2HFF - chains A and B; structure by X-ray diffraction, 1.95 A resolution.

Chain A:
Protein: CB2 Fab, light chain
Organism: Homo sapiens
Notes: antibody fragment or engineered binder
Chain sequence (214 residues; row label = number of the first residue in the row):
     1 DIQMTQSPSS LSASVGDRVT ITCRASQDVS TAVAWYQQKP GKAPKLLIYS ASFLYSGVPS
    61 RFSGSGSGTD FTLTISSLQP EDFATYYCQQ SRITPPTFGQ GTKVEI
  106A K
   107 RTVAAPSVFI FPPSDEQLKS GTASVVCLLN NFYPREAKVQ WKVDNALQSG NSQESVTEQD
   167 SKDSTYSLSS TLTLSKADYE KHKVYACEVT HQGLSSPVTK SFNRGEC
Not modelled in the structure: 1
Disulfides: Cys23-Cys88, Cys133-Cys193

Chain B:
Protein: CB2 Fab, heavy chain
Organism: Homo sapiens
Notes: antibody fragment or engineered binder
Chain sequence (232 residues; numbered 1 to 220 plus 14 insertion-coded residues; 2 numbers in that range are skipped by the numbering (no residue carries them; nothing is unmodelled there); the number before each row is that of its first residue; a row labelled like 82A-82C holds insertion residues (82A, then the next letters in order)):
     1 EVQLVESGGG LVQPGGSLRL SCAASGFTIS SNSIHWVRQA PGKGLEWVAW IT
   52A P
    53 SDGNTDYADS VKGRFTISAD TSKNTAYLQM
82A-82C NSL
    83 RAEDTAVYYC ARRVCY
98A-98F NRLGVC
100E-100H AGGM
   101 DYWGQGTLVT VSSASTKGPS VFPLAPSSKS TSGGTAALGC LVKDYFPEPV TVSWNSGALT
   161 SGVHTFPAVL QSSGLYSLSS VVTVPSSSLG TQTYICNVNH KPSNTKVDKK VEPKSCDKTH
Not modelled in the structure: 98A-98F, 128-133, 215-220
Disulfides: Cys22-Cys92, Cys140-Cys196

Chain A / chain B interface:
Residue-residue contacts - 66 pairs, chain A then chain B:
  Tyr36(A) with Arg95(B); Gly100G(B); Met100H(B), hydrogen bond (side chain-backbone); Trp103(B), hydrophobic
  Gln38(A) with Gln39(B), hydrogen bond; Leu45(B); Tyr91(B)
  Lys42(A) with Tyr91(B), hydrogen bond (backbone-side chain)
  Ala43(A) with Tyr91(B), hydrophobic; Gly104(B)
  Pro44(A) with Leu45(B), hydrophobic; Trp103(B)
  Leu46(A) with Met100H(B); Asp101(B)
  Tyr49(A) with Tyr98(B), hydrophobic; Gly100F(B)
  Ser50(A) with Ala100E(B); Gly100F(B)
  Tyr55(A) with Asp101(B); Tyr102(B)
  Tyr87(A) with Gln39(B); Gly44(B); Leu45(B), hydrophobic
  Gln89(A) with Arg95(B), hydrogen bond; Met100H(B)
  Ser91(A) with Arg95(B), hydrogen bond
  Thr94(A) with Trp50(B), hydrogen bond; Asp58(B), hydrogen bond
  Pro95(A) with Trp47(B), hydrophobic
  Pro96(A) with Trp47(B), hydrophobic
  Phe98(A) with Val37(B), hydrophobic; Leu45(B); Trp47(B); Met100H(B), hydrophobic
  Phe115(A) with Ala137(B), hydrophobic
  Phe117(A) with Leu124(B), hydrophobic; Ala125(B); Ala137(B)
  Ser120(A) with Phe122(B); Pro123(B)
  Glu122(A) with Val121(B); Phe122(B); Pro123(B); Lys209(B), salt bridge
  Gln123(A) with Phe122(B); Lys143(B)
  Ser130(A) with Leu141(B); Lys143(B)
  Val132(A) with Leu124(B), hydrophobic
  Leu134(A) with Ala137(B), hydrophobic; Phe166(B), hydrophobic; Val181(B), hydrophobic
  Asn136(A) with His164(B); Thr183(B)
  Asn137(A) with His164(B), hydrogen bond
  Gln159(A) with Val169(B); Leu170(B), hydrogen bond (side chain-backbone); Gln171(B)
  Ser161(A) with Phe166(B); Pro167(B), hydrogen bond (side chain-backbone)
  Val162(A) with Pro167(B)
  Thr163(A) with Phe166(B)
  Ser173(A) with His164(B), hydrogen bond; Phe166(B)
  Leu174(A) with Phe166(B)
  Ser175(A) with Phe166(B)
Other interface residues (no listed pair), chain A (37 interface residues in all): Ala34, Gly41, Ser126, Glu160
Other interface residues (no listed pair), chain B (42 interface residues in all): Lys43, Glu46, Thr135, Ala136, Leu138, Thr165, Ser179

In short:
Chain A and chain B form an interface of 37 and 42 residues respectively; the contacts include 11 hydrogen
bonds and 1 salt bridge. Polar pairs include Glu122(A)-Lys209(B), Tyr36(A)-Met100H(B) and Gln38(A)-Gln39(B).
Here chain A is CB2 Fab, light chain and chain B is CB2 Fab, heavy chain, both from Homo sapiens. Entry 2HFF
(Crystal structure of CB2 Fab) was determined by X-ray diffraction (same publication as 2HFG).
